PDB entry 2R93 | X-ray diffraction, 4.00 A resolution | chains B and C of the 13 polymer chains in the assembly

== Chain B ==
Molecule: DNA-directed RNA polymerase II subunit RPB2
Organism: Saccharomyces cerevisiae
Notes: EC 2.7.7.6
UniProtKB: P08518 (RPB2_YEAST); numbering as in UniProt (aligned over 1-1224)
Sequence (1224 residues; row label = number of the first residue in the row):
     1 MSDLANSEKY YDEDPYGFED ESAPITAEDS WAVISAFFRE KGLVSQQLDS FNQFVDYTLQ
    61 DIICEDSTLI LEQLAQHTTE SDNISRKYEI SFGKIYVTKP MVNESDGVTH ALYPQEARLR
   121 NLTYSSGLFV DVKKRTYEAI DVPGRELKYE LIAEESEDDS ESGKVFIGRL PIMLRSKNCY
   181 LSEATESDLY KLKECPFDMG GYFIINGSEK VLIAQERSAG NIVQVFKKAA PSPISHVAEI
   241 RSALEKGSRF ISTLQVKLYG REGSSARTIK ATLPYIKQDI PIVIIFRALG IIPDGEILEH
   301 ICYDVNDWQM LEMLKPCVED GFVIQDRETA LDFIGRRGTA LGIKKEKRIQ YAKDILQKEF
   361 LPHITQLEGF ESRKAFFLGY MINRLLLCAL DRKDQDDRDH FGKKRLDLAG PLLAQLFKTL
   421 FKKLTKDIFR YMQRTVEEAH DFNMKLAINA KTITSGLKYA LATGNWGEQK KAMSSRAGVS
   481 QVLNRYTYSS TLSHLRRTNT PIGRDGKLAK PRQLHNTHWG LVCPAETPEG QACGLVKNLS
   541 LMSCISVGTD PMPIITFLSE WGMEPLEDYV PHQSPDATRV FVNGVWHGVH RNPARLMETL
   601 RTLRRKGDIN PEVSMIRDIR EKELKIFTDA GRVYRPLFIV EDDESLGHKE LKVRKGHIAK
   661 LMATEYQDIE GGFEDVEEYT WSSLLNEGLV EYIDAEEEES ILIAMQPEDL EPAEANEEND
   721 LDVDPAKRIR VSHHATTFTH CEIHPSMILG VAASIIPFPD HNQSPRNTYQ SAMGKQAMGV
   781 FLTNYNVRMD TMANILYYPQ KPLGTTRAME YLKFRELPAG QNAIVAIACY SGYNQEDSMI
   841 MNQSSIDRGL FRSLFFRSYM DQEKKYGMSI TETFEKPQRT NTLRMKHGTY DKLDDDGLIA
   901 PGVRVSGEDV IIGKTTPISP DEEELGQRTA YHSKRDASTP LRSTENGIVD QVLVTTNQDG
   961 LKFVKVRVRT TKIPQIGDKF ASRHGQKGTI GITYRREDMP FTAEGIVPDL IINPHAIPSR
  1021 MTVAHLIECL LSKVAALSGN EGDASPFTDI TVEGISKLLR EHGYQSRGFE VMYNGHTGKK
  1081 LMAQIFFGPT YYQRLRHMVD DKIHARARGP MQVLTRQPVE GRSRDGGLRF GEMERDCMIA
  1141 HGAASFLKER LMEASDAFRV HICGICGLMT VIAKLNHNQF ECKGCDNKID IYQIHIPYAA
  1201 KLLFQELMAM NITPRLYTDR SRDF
Disordered / not traced: 1-18, 71-89, 134-163, 438-445, 503-509, 669-677, 716-721, 918-932
Metal / ion sites: Zn2+: Cys1163, Cys1166, Cys1182, Cys1185

== Chain C ==
Molecule: DNA-directed RNA polymerase II subunit RPB3
Organism: Saccharomyces cerevisiae
Notes: EC 2.7.7.6
UniProtKB: P16370 (RPB3_YEAST); residue numbers follow UniProt; this construct covers 1-318
Sequence (318 residues; numbered 1 to 318; the number before each row is that of its first residue):
     1 MSEEGPQVKI REASKDNVDF ILSNVDLAMA NSLRRVMIAE IPTLAIDSVE VETNTTVLAD
    61 EFIAHRLGLI PLQSMDIEQL EYSRDCFCED HCDKCSVVLT LQAFGESEST TNVYSKDLVI
   121 VSNLMGRNIG HPIIQDKEGN GVLICKLRKG QELKLTCVAK KGIAKEHAKW GPAAAIEFEY
   181 DPWNKLKHTD YWYEQDSAKE WPQSKNCEYE DPPNEGDPFD YKAQADTFYM NVESVGSIPV
   241 DQVVVRGIDT LQKKVASILL ALTQMDQDKV NFASGDNNTA SNMLGSNEDV MMTGAEQDPY
   301 SNASQMGNTG SGGYDNAW
Disordered / not traced: 1, 269-318
Metal / ion sites: Zn2+: Cys86, Cys88, Cys92, Cys95

== Chain B / chain C interface ==
Pairs across the interface (74; chain B residue first):
  Tyr797(B) with Glu61(C); Phe62(C)
  Tyr798(B) with Phe62(C), hydrophobic; Arg66(C), hydrogen bond
  Asp847(B) with His65(C), hydrogen bond (backbone-side chain); His167(C), salt bridge; Ala168(C)
  Arg848(B) with His65(C); Leu69(C); Ala168(C)
  Gly849(B) with His65(C)
  Arg852(B) with His65(C)
  Arg969(B) with Ala59(C); Asp60(C), salt bridge; Glu61(C), salt bridge
  Thr970(B) with Glu61(C)
  Thr971(B) with Glu61(C), hydrogen bond
  Arg995(B) with Lys165(C)
  Arg996(B) with Arg34(C); Ile38(C); Ala173(C); Ala174(C); Ala175(C)
  Glu997(B) with Arg35(C), hydrogen bond (backbone-side chain); Ala39(C)
  Asp998(B) with Arg35(C), salt bridge
  Phe1001(B) with Arg34(C); Phe178(C), hydrophobic
  Ala1003(B) with Glu177(C); Phe178(C), hydrogen bond (backbone-backbone); Glu179(C)
  Glu1004(B) with Glu177(C)
  Gly1005(B) with Ile176(C)
  Arg1060(B) with Lys199(C), hydrogen bond (side chain-backbone); Pro202(C)
  Gly1063(B) with Pro202(C)
  Gln1065(B) with Glu200(C); Trp201(C)
  Arg1067(B) with Trp192(C); Glu194(C), salt bridge
  Phe1069(B) with Trp192(C), hydrophobic; Trp201(C)
  Glu1070(B) with Trp201(C)
  Tyr1073(B) with Phe178(C); Glu179(C); Tyr180(C), hydrophobic
  Gly1075(B) with Asn31(C), hydrogen bond (backbone-side chain); Arg34(C); Arg35(C)
  His1076(B) with Asn31(C), hydrogen bond (backbone-side chain)
  Thr1077(B) with Leu27(C); Asn31(C)
  Gly1078(B) with Leu27(C); Asn31(C); Phe178(C); Tyr180(C)
  Lys1079(B) with Leu27(C); Tyr180(C); His188(C)
  Lys1080(B) with Tyr180(C), hydrogen bond (side chain-backbone); Asp181(C), salt bridge; Asn184(C); His188(C); Thr189(C)
  Leu1081(B) with His188(C)
  Met1082(B) with Lys187(C); His188(C); Thr189(C); Asp190(C), hydrogen bond (backbone-backbone)
  Gln1084(B) with Thr189(C); Asp190(C); Tyr191(C); Trp192(C); Trp201(C)
Other interface residues (no listed pair), chain B (41 interface residues in all): Tyr785, Asn786, Ser844, Ile948, Met999, Tyr1064, Ser1066, Val1071
Other interface residues (no listed pair), chain C (39 interface residues in all): Val57, Ala164

== Summary ==
Chain B and chain C form an interface of 41 and 39 residues respectively; the contacts include 10 hydrogen
bonds and 6 salt bridges. Polar contacts include Asp847(B)-His167(C), Arg969(B)-Asp60(C) and
Arg969(B)-Glu61(C). The Zn2+ site is built by Cys1163(B), Cys1166(B), Cys1182(B) and Cys1185(B).
Here chain B is DNA-directed RNA polymerase II subunit RPB2 and chain C is DNA-directed RNA polymerase II
subunit RPB3, both from Saccharomyces cerevisiae. Entry 2R93 (Elongation complex of RNA polymerase II with a
hepatitis delta virus-derived RNA stem loop) was determined by X-ray diffraction together with 2R92 from the
same study.
